3HHG - chains A and B of the 8 polymer chains in the assembly; structure by X-ray diffraction, 3.20 A resolution.

== Chain A (and B) ==
Molecule: Transcriptional regulator, LysR family
From: Neisseria meningitidis serogroup B
Notes: chain B of this document is another copy of the same molecule, construct and numbering; everything in this record applies to it too
Reference sequence: Q9JXW7 (Q9JXW7_NEIMB); residue numbers follow UniProt; this construct covers 1-299
Sequence (306 residues; each row starts with the number of its first residue):
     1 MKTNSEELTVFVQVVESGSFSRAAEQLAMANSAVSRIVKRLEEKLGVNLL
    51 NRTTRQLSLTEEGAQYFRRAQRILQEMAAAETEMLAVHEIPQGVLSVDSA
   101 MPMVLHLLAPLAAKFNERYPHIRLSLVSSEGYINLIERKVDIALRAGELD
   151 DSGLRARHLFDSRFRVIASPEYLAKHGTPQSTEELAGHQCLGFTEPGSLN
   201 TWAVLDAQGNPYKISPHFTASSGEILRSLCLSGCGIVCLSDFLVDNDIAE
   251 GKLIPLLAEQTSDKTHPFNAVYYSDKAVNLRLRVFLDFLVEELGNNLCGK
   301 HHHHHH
Disordered / not traced: 1, 295-306 (chain B: 1, 297-306)
Sequence notes: expression tag (300-306)
UniProt features mapped onto this chain:
  - DNA-binding region: Phe-20 to Lys-39 (H-T-H motif)
  - mutagenesis: Arg-55 (R55Q: Abolishes DNA binding)
From the paper describing this entry:
  - mutagenesis - R55Q: abolished binding to DNA
  - specificity-determining residues: Ser-35 (proposed by the authors, not directly observed)

== Chain A / chain B interface ==
Residue-residue contacts - 63 pairs, chain A then chain B:
  Met-101(A) / Met-101(B)  hydrophobic
  Val-104(A) / Ile-225(B)  hydrophobic
  Leu-105(A) / Glu-224(B)
  Leu-105(A) / Ile-225(B)  hydrophobic
  Leu-105(A) / Ser-228(B)
  Ala-109(A) / Ser-228(B)
  Ala-109(A) / Leu-229(B)  hydrophobic
  Ala-109(A) / Ser-232(B)  hydrogen bond (backbone-side chain)
  Pro-110(A) / Ser-232(B)
  Ala-112(A) / Phe-218(B)
  Ala-112(A) / Leu-229(B)  hydrophobic
  Ala-112(A) / Cys-234(B)  hydrophobic
  Ala-113(A) / Ser-232(B)
  Ala-113(A) / Cys-234(B)  hydrogen bond (backbone-side chain)
  Asn-116(A) / Gln-189(B)
  Asn-116(A) / His-217(B)  hydrogen bond
  Asn-116(A) / Phe-218(B)
  Pro-120(A) / His-217(B)  hydrogen bond (backbone-side chain)
  Ile-122(A) / Phe-218(B)
  Arg-123(A) / Pro-216(B)
  Arg-123(A) / His-217(B)
  Leu-124(A) / His-217(B)
  Leu-124(A) / Phe-218(B)
  Leu-124(A) / Thr-219(B)  hydrogen bond (backbone-backbone)
  Ser-125(A) / Thr-194(B)
  Ser-125(A) / Thr-219(B)
  Leu-126(A) / Thr-219(B)  hydrogen bond (backbone-backbone)
  Leu-126(A) / Ala-220(B)
  Leu-126(A) / Ser-221(B)  hydrogen bond (backbone-backbone)
  Leu-126(A) / Leu-229(B)  hydrophobic
  Val-127(A) / Thr-194(B)
  Val-127(A) / Ser-221(B)
  Ser-128(A) / Ser-221(B)  hydrogen bond (backbone-side chain)
  Gln-189(A) / Asn-116(B)
  Thr-194(A) / Ser-125(B)
  Thr-194(A) / Leu-126(B)
  Thr-194(A) / Val-127(B)
  His-217(A) / Asn-116(B)
  His-217(A) / Pro-120(B)  hydrogen bond (side chain-backbone)
  His-217(A) / Ile-122(B)  hydrogen bond (side chain-backbone)
  His-217(A) / Arg-123(B)
  His-217(A) / Leu-124(B)
  Phe-218(A) / Ala-112(B)  hydrophobic
  Phe-218(A) / Asn-116(B)
  Phe-218(A) / Leu-124(B)  hydrophobic
  Thr-219(A) / Leu-124(B)  hydrogen bond (backbone-backbone)
  Thr-219(A) / Ser-125(B)  hydrogen bond
  Thr-219(A) / Leu-126(B)  hydrogen bond (backbone-backbone)
  Ala-220(A) / Leu-126(B)
  Ser-221(A) / Leu-126(B)  hydrogen bond (backbone-backbone)
  Ser-221(A) / Val-127(B)
  Ser-221(A) / Ser-128(B)  hydrogen bond (side chain-backbone)
  Glu-224(A) / Leu-105(B)
  Ile-225(A) / Val-104(B)  hydrophobic
  Ile-225(A) / Leu-105(B)  hydrophobic
  Ser-228(A) / Leu-105(B)  hydrogen bond (side chain-backbone)
  Ser-228(A) / Ala-109(B)
  Leu-229(A) / Ala-112(B)  hydrophobic
  Ser-232(A) / Ala-109(B)  hydrogen bond (side chain-backbone)
  Ser-232(A) / Pro-110(B)
  Gly-233(A) / Ala-113(B)
  Cys-234(A) / Ala-112(B)  hydrophobic
  Cys-234(A) / Ala-113(B)  hydrogen bond (side chain-backbone)
Other interface residues (no listed pair), chain A (31 interface residues in all): Ser-222
Other interface residues (no listed pair), chain B (32 interface residues in all): His-121, Gly-233

== Summary ==
31 residues of chain A and 32 residues of chain B are in contact, with 18 hydrogen bonds. Among the polar
pairs are Ala-109(A)/Ser-232(B), Ala-113(A)/Cys-234(B) and Asn-116(A)/His-217(B). UniProt lists one
mutagenesis site on chain A. From the paper: R55Q of chain A abolishes binding to DNA; the specificity
determinant Ser-35(A).
Both chains are Transcriptional regulator, LysR family (Neisseria meningitidis serogroup B). Entry 3HHG
(Structure of CrgA, a LysR-type transcriptional regulator from Neisseria meningitidis) was determined by X-ray
diffraction (same publication as 3HHF).
